PDB entry 7DWX | electron microscopy, 8.30 A resolution (very low resolution: no residue pairs are listed; an interface is given only as per-side residue counts) | chains A and B of the 10 polymer chains in the assembly

[Chain A]
Protein: Sodium-dependent neutral amino acid transporter B(0)AT1
Source organism: Homo sapiens
UniProtKB: Q695T7 (S6A19_HUMAN); residues 2-634 here = UniProt positions 2-634
Amino-acid sequence (654 residues; row label = number of the first residue in the row; numbers below 1 keep their minus sign (Met-19 is residue -19)):
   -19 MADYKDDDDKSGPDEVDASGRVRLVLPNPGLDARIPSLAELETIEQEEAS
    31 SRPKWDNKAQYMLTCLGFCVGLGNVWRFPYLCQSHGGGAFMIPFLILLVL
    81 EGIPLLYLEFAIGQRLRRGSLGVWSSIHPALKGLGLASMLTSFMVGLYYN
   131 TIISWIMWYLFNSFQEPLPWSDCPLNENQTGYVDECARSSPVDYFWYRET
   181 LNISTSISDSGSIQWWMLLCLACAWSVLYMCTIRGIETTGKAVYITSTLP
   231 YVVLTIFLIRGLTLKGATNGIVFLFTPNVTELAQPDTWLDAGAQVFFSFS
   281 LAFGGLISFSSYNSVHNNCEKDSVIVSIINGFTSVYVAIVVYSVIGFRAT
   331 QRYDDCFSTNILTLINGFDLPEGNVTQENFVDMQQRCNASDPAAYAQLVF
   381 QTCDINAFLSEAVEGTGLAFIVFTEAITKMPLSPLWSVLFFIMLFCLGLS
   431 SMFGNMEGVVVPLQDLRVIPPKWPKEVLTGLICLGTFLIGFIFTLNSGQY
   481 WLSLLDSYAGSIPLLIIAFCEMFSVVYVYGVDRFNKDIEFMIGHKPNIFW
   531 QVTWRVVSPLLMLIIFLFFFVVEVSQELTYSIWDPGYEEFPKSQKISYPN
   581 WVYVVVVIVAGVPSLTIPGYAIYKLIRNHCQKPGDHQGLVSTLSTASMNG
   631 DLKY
Not modelled in the structure: -19 to 4, 610-634
Differences from the reference sequence: initiating methionine (-19); expression tag (-18 to 1)
Disulfides: Cys153-Cys166, Cys336-Cys383
Covalently attached groups: N-acetylglucosamine (NAG) linked to Asn158, Asn182, Asn258, Asn354, Asn368
Residues lining bound ligands: leucine (LEU): Phe48, Cys49, Val50, Gly51, Leu52, Val125, Tyr129, Phe277, Ser278, Ser280, Phe283, Ser431, Asn435

[Chain B]
Protein: Angiotensin-converting enzyme 2
Source organism: Homo sapiens
Notes: EC 3.4.17.23, 3.4.17.-
UniProtKB: Q9BYF1 (ACE2_HUMAN); the construct has insertions or renumbered stretches relative to UniProt, so the offset changes along the chain: -6 to 9 = UniProt 2-17; 18-805 = UniProt 18-805
Amino-acid sequence (817 residues; row label = number of the first residue in the row; numbers below 1 keep their minus sign (Met-11 is residue -11)):
   -11 MASGRSSSSWLLLSLVAVTAAWSHPQFEKQSTIEEQAKTFLDKFNHEAED
    39 LFYQSSLASWNYNTNITEENVQNMNNAGDKWSAFLKEQSTLAQMYPLQEI
    89 QNLTVKLQLQALQQNGSSVLSEDKSKRLNTILNTMSTIYSTGKVCNPDNP
   139 QECLLLEPGLNEIMANSLDYNERLWAWESWRSEVGKQLRPLYEEYVVLKN
   189 EMARANHYEDYGDYWRGDYEVNGVDGYDYSRGQLIEDVEHTFEEIKPLYE
   239 HLHAYVRAKLMNAYPSYISPIGCLPAHLLGDMWGRFWTNLYSLTVPFGQK
   289 PNIDVTDAMVDQAWDAQRIFKEAEKFFVSVGLPNMTQGFWENSMLTDPGN
   339 VQKAVCHPTAWDLGKGDFRILMCTKVTMDDFLTAHHEMGHIQYDMAYAAQ
   389 PFLLRNGANEGFHEAVGEIMSLSAATPKHLKSIGLLSPDFQEDNETEINF
   439 LLKQALTIVGTLPFTYMLEKWRWMVFKGEIPKDQWMKKWWEMKREIVGVV
   489 EPVPHDETYCDPASLFHVSNDYSFIRYYTRTLYQFQFQEALCQAAKHEGP
   539 LHKCDISNSTEAGQKLFNMLRLGKSEPWTLALENVVGAKNMNVRPLLNYF
   589 EPLFTWLKDQNKNSFVGWSTDWSPYADQSIKVRISLKSALGDKAYEWNDN
   639 EMYLFRSSVAYAMRQYFLKVKNQMILFGEEDVRVANLKPRISFNFFVTAP
   689 KNVSDIIPRTEVEKAIRMSRSRINDAFRLNDNSLEFLGIQPTLGPPNQPP
   739 VSIWLIVFGVVMGVIVVGIVILIFTGIRDRKKKNKARSGENPYASIDISK
   789 GENNPGFQNTDDVQTSF
Not modelled in the structure: -11 to 20, 769-805
Differences from the reference sequence: expression tag (-11 to -7); insertion (10-17)
Disulfides: Cys133-Cys141, Cys344-Cys361, Cys530-Cys542
Covalently attached groups: N-acetylglucosamine (NAG) linked to Asn53, Asn90, Asn103, Asn322, Asn432, Asn546, Asn690
Bound ions: Zn2+: His374, Glu402

[Chain A / chain B interface]
At this resolution (8 A) residue pairs are not listed: 27 residues of chain A and 28 of chain B lie at the interface.

[Summary]
27 residues of chain A and 28 residues of chain B are in contact. Bound to chain A: leucine.
N-acetylglucosamine is covalently linked to Asn158(A), Asn182(A), Asn258(A), Asn354(A) and Asn368(A).
Covalently linked N-acetylglucosamine: at Asn53(B), Asn90(B), Asn103(B), Asn322(B), Asn432(B) and Asn546(B)
and 1 more.
Chain A is Sodium-dependent neutral amino acid transporter B(0)AT1 and chain B is Angiotensin-converting
enzyme 2, both from Homo sapiens; the structure, Conformation 1 of S-ACE2-B0AT1 ternary complex, was
determined by electron microscopy, deposited together with 7DX5, 7DX6, 7DX7, 7DX8 and 7DX9.
